PDB entry 8BW1 | X-ray diffraction, 3.25 A resolution | chains L and V of the 32 polymer chains in the assembly

Chain L:
Name: Proteasome subunit beta type-6
Organism: Saccharomyces cerevisiae
UniProtKB: P23724 (PSB6_YEAST); residues 1-222 here correspond to UniProt positions 20-241 (UniProt number = residue number + 19)
Amino-acid sequence (222 residues; numbered 1 to 222; the number before each row is that of its first residue):
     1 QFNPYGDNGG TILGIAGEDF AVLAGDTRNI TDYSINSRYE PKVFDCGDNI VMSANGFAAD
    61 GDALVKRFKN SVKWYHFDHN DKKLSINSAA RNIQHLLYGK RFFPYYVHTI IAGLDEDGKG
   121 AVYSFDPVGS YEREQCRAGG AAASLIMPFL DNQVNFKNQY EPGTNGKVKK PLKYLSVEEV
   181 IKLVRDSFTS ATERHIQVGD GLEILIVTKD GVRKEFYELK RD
Bound ions: Mg2+: Asp-222 (shared with Ile-163(V), Asp-166(V) of chain V)

Chain V:
Name: Proteasome subunit beta type-2
Organism: Saccharomyces cerevisiae
Notes: EC 3.4.25.1
UniProtKB: P25043 (PSB2_YEAST); residues 1-232 here correspond to UniProt positions 30-261 (UniProt number = residue number + 29)
Amino-acid sequence (232 residues; each row starts with the number of its first residue):
     1 TTIVGVKFNN GVVIAADTRS TQGPIVADKN CAKLHRISPK IWCAGAGTAA DTEAVTQLIG
    61 SNIELHSLYT SREPRVVSAL QMLKQHLFKY QGHIGAYLIV AGVDPTGSHL FSIHAHGSTD
   121 VGYYLSLGSG SLAAMAVLES HWKQDLTKEE AIKLASDAIQ AGIWNDLGSG SNVDVCVMEI
   181 GKDAEYLRNY LTPNVREEKQ KSYKFPRGTT AVLKESIVNI CDIQEEQVDI TA
Disordered / not traced: 227-232
Bound ions: Mg2+: Ile-163, Asp-166 (shared with Asp-222(L) of chain L)
Swiss-Prot annotation at these positions:
  - active site: Thr-1 (Nucleophile)

How chain L and chain V interact:
Pairs across the interface (57; chain L residue first):
  Arg-28(L) with Leu-167(V)
  Ile-30(L) with Leu-167(V), hydrophobic
  Asp-32(L) with Leu-167(V)
  Tyr-33(L) with Asn-165(V); Asp-166(V); Leu-167(V), hydrogen bond (backbone-backbone); Gly-168(V)
  Ile-35(L) with Trp-164(V); Leu-167(V), hydrophobic
  Arg-38(L) with Trp-164(V), hydrogen bond (side chain-backbone); Asn-165(V)
  Leu-145(L) with Ile-25(V), hydrophobic
  Phe-149(L) with Tyr-203(V)
  Asn-152(L) with Phe-205(V)
  Gln-153(L) with Tyr-203(V); Phe-205(V)
  Asn-158(L) with Thr-209(V)
  Gln-159(L) with Phe-205(V); Thr-209(V)
  Tyr-160(L) with Thr-209(V), hydrogen bond (backbone-backbone)
  Pro-162(L) with Pro-206(V), hydrophobic; Arg-207(V); Gly-208(V)
  Asn-165(L) with Thr-210(V); Val-212(V)
  Gly-166(L) with Ala-211(V)
  Glu-179(L) with Lys-201(V)
  Leu-183(L) with Tyr-203(V)
  Arg-185(L) with Glu-197(V), salt bridge; Gln-200(V), hydrogen bond
  Asp-186(L) with Lys-199(V); Gln-200(V), hydrogen bond (side chain-backbone); Lys-201(V), hydrogen bond (side chain-backbone); Tyr-203(V), hydrogen bond
  Thr-189(L) with Arg-196(V)
  Ser-190(L) with Arg-196(V)
  Glu-193(L) with Val-26(V); Lys-29(V), salt bridge; Arg-196(V)
  Arg-194(L) with Ile-25(V); Val-26(V), hydrogen bond (side chain-backbone); Ala-27(V), hydrogen bond (side chain-backbone); Lys-29(V)
  His-195(L) with Pro-24(V); Ile-25(V)
  Ile-196(L) with Arg-19(V); Pro-24(V), hydrogen bond (backbone-backbone); Val-26(V), hydrophobic; Leu-167(V)
  Lys-220(L) with Asn-194(V), hydrogen bond (side chain-backbone)
  Arg-221(L) with Trp-164(V)
  Asp-222(L) with Arg-19(V), salt bridge; Ile-163(V); Trp-164(V); Ser-169(V); Ser-171(V), hydrogen bond (side chain-backbone); Asn-194(V)
Also at the interface, not in a pair above, chain L (34 interface residues in all): Ser-34, Glu-161, Lys-182, Gln-197, Glu-218
Also at the interface, not in a pair above, chain V (34 interface residues in all): Thr-21, Gly-23, Asp-28, Gly-170, Val-195

In short:
The chain L/chain V interface involves 34 residues from each chain, with 12 hydrogen bonds and 3 salt bridges.
Among the polar pairs are Arg-185(L)/Glu-197(V), Glu-193(L)/Lys-29(V) and Asp-222(L)/Arg-19(V). Asp-222(L),
Ile-163(V) and Asp-166(V) form the Mg2+ site. UniProt lists active-site residue Thr-1(V) on chain V.
Chain L is Proteasome subunit beta type-6 and chain V is Proteasome subunit beta type-2, both from
Saccharomyces cerevisiae; the structure, Yeast 20S proteasome in complex with an engineered fellutamide
derivative (C14QAL), was determined by X-ray diffraction.
